6UJY - chains A and B of the 4 polymer chains in the assembly; structure by X-ray diffraction, 2.59 A resolution.

Chain A:
Protein: p66 Reverse transcriptase/RNaseH
From: Human immunodeficiency virus type 1 group M subtype B (isolate HXB2)
Notes: EC 2.7.7.49, 2.7.7.7, 3.1.26.13
UniProt: P04585 (POL_HV1H2); residues 1-560 here correspond to UniProt positions 588-1147 (UniProt number = residue number + 587)
Sequence (572 residues; each row starts with the number of its first residue; numbers below 1 keep their minus sign (Met-11 is residue -11)):
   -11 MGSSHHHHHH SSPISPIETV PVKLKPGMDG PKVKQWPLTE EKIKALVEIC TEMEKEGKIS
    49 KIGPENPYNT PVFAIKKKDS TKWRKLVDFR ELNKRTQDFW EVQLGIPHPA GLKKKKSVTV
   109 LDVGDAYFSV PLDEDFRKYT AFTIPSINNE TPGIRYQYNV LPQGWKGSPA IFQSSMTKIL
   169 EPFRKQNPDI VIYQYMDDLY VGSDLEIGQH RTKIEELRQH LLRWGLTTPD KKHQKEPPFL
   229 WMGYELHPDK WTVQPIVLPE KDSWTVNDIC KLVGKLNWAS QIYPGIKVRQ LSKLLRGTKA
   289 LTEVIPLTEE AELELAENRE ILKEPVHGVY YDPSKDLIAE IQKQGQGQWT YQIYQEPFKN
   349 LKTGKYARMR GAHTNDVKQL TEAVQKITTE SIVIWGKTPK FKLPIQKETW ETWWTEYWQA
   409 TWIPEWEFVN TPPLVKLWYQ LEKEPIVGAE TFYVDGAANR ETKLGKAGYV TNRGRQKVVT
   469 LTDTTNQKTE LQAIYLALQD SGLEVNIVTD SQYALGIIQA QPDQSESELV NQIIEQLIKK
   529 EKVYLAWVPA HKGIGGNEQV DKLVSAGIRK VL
Not modelled in the structure: -11 to 0, 135-141, 557-560
Construct notes: initiating methionine (-11); expression tag (-10 to 0); engineered mutation Cys258 (Gln845 in P04585), Ser280 (Cys867 in P04585)
Bound ions: Mg2+: Asp110, Val111, Asp185 (together with Lamivudine Triphosphate)
Ligand contacts: Lamivudine Triphosphate (1RZ): Lys65, Arg72, Asp110, Val111, Gly112, Asp113, Ala114, Tyr115, Gln151, Met184, Asp185, Lys220
What the authors report for this chain:
  - binding site for Lamivudine Triphosphate: Arg72
  - mutagenesis - M184V (212-fold): decreased binding to Lamivudine Triphosphate

Chain B:
Protein: p51 Reverse transcriptase/RNaseH
From: Human immunodeficiency virus type 1 group M subtype B (isolate HXB2)
Notes: EC 2.7.7.49, 2.7.7.7, 3.1.26.13
UniProt: P04585 (POL_HV1H2); residues 1-440 here correspond to UniProt positions 588-1027 (UniProt number = residue number + 587)
Sequence (440 residues; row label = number of the first residue in the row):
     1 PISPIETVPV KLKPGMDGPK VKQWPLTEEK IKALVEICTE MEKEGKISKI GPENPYNTPV
    61 FAIKKKDSTK WRKLVDFREL NKRTQDFWEV QLGIPHPAGL KKKKSVTVLD VGDAYFSVPL
   121 DEDFRKYTAF TIPSINNETP GIRYQYNVLP QGWKGSPAIF QSSMTKILEP FRKQNPDIVI
   181 YQYMDDLYVG SDLEIGQHRT KIEELRQHLL RWGLTTPDKK HQKEPPFLWM GYELHPDKWT
   241 VQPIVLPEKD SWTVNDIQKL VGKLNWASQI YPGIKVRQLS KLLRGTKALT EVIPLTEEAE
   301 LELAENREIL KEPVHGVYYD PSKDLIAEIQ KQGQGQWTYQ IYQEPFKNLK TGKYARMRGA
   361 HTNDVKQLTE AVQKITTESI VIWGKTPKFK LPIQKETWET WWTEYWQATW IPEWEFVNTP
   421 PLVKLWYQLE KEPIVGAETF
Not modelled in the structure: 1-5, 87-95, 213-232, 358-361, 430-440
Construct notes: engineered mutation Ser280 (Cys867 in P04585)

How chain A and chain B interact:
Residue-residue contacts - 128 pairs, chain A then chain B:
  Val8(A) - Glu53(B)
  Pro9(A) - Glu53(B)
  Gln85(A) - Glu53(B)  hydrogen bond (side chain-backbone)
  Asp86(A) - Lys20(B)  salt bridge
  Asp86(A) - Glu53(B)
  Asp86(A) - Pro55(B)
  Phe87(A) - Pro52(B)
  Phe87(A) - Glu53(B)
  Trp88(A) - Lys20(B)
  Trp88(A) - Val21(B)
  Trp88(A) - Lys22(B)
  Trp88(A) - Pro52(B)  hydrogen bond (backbone-backbone)
  Trp88(A) - Asn54(B)
  Trp88(A) - Pro55(B)
  Trp88(A) - Asn57(B)
  Trp88(A) - Thr131(B)
  Trp88(A) - Arg143(B)
  Val90(A) - Pro140(B)
  Val90(A) - Gly141(B)  hydrogen bond (backbone-backbone)
  Val90(A) - Arg143(B)
  Leu92(A) - Pro133(B)  hydrophobic
  Leu92(A) - Asn137(B)
  Gly93(A) - Asn137(B)  hydrogen bond (backbone-side chain)
  Ile94(A) - Asn137(B)
  Pro95(A) - Asn136(B)
  Pro95(A) - Asn137(B)
  His96(A) - Asn136(B)  hydrogen bond (backbone-side chain)
  Gly99(A) - Asn136(B)
  Ala158(A) - Pro52(B)  hydrophobic
  Gln161(A) - Pro140(B)
  Ser162(A) - Pro52(B)
  Thr165(A) - Pro140(B)
  Thr165(A) - Ile142(B)
  Glu169(A) - Lys49(B)  salt bridge
  Arg172(A) - Thr139(B)
  Lys173(A) - Thr39(B)
  Val179(A) - Glu138(B)
  Ile180(A) - Glu138(B)
  Tyr181(A) - Asn136(B)  hydrogen bond
  Tyr181(A) - Glu138(B)
  Gln182(A) - Glu138(B)  hydrogen bond (backbone-backbone)
  Gln182(A) - Pro140(B)
  Arg358(A) - Gln394(B)
  Arg358(A) - Glu396(B)  salt bridge
  Glu370(A) - Gln394(B)
  Gln373(A) - Gln394(B)
  Gln373(A) - Glu396(B)
  Gln373(A) - Thr397(B)  hydrogen bond
  Gln373(A) - Thr400(B)
  Gln373(A) - Trp401(B)
  Thr376(A) - Thr400(B)
  Thr376(A) - Trp401(B)
  Thr377(A) - Pro25(B)
  Thr377(A) - Thr400(B)
  Ile380(A) - Leu26(B)
  Val381(A) - Pro25(B)  hydrophobic
  Val381(A) - Ile135(B)
  Val381(A) - Asn136(B)  hydrogen bond (backbone-backbone)
  Val381(A) - Asn137(B)
  Ile382(A) - Ile135(B)
  Ile382(A) - Asn136(B)
  Gly384(A) - Thr27(B)
  Gly384(A) - Glu28(B)  hydrogen bond (backbone-backbone)
  Trp402(A) - Lys331(B)  hydrogen bond (backbone-side chain)
  Trp402(A) - Thr362(B)
  Trp402(A) - Asp364(B)  hydrogen bond
  Tyr405(A) - Lys331(B)  hydrogen bond (backbone-side chain)
  Trp406(A) - Lys331(B)
  Trp406(A) - Thr419(B)  hydrogen bond (side chain-backbone)
  Trp406(A) - Pro421(B)  hydrophobic
  Trp406(A) - Lys424(B)
  Gln407(A) - Lys331(B)  hydrogen bond (backbone-side chain)
  Gln407(A) - Asp364(B)
  Gln407(A) - Pro392(B)
  Gln407(A) - Ile393(B)
  Gln407(A) - Val417(B)
  Gln407(A) - Asn418(B)
  Gln407(A) - Thr419(B)  hydrogen bond (side chain-backbone)
  Ala408(A) - Trp337(B)  hydrophobic
  Ala408(A) - Asp364(B)
  Ala408(A) - Leu368(B)  hydrophobic
  Ala408(A) - Pro392(B)  hydrogen bond (backbone-backbone)
  Ala408(A) - Ile393(B)
  Thr409(A) - Asp364(B)
  Trp410(A) - Thr362(B)
  Trp410(A) - Asn363(B)
  Trp410(A) - Val365(B)  hydrophobic
  Trp410(A) - Trp401(B)
  Trp410(A) - Tyr405(B)
  Pro412(A) - Trp401(B)
  Pro433(A) - Asn255(B)
  Pro433(A) - Leu289(B)  hydrophobic
  Val435(A) - Thr290(B)
  Thr439(A) - Lys287(B)
  Thr439(A) - Ala288(B)
  Thr439(A) - Leu289(B)  hydrogen bond (side chain-backbone)
  Tyr441(A) - Gln258(B)  hydrogen bond
  Tyr441(A) - Thr286(B)
  Tyr441(A) - Lys287(B)  hydrogen bond (side chain-backbone)
  Val458(A) - Thr286(B)
  Thr459(A) - Thr286(B)
  Asn460(A) - Thr286(B)
  Asn460(A) - Lys287(B)
  Asn460(A) - Ala288(B)
  Asn494(A) - Leu289(B)
  Val496(A) - Gln258(B)
  Val496(A) - Leu289(B)  hydrophobic
  Gln507(A) - Pro421(B)
  Tyr532(A) - Asn255(B)  hydrogen bond
  Tyr532(A) - Lys259(B)
  Tyr532(A) - Leu289(B)  hydrophobic
  Trp535(A) - Leu422(B)  hydrophobic
  Trp535(A) - Trp426(B)  hydrophobic
  Val536(A) - Gln258(B)
  Pro537(A) - Gly262(B)
  Pro537(A) - Asn265(B)
  Lys540(A) - Asn265(B)
  Lys540(A) - Ser280(B)
  Ile542(A) - Val261(B)  hydrophobic
  Ile542(A) - Ser280(B)
  Ile542(A) - Leu283(B)  hydrophobic
  Gly543(A) - Gln258(B)
  Gly543(A) - Leu283(B)  hydrogen bond (backbone-backbone)
  Gly543(A) - Gly285(B)
  Gly544(A) - Gly285(B)  hydrogen bond (backbone-backbone)
  Gly544(A) - Thr286(B)
  Gln547(A) - Gly285(B)
  Gln547(A) - Thr286(B)
Interface residues without a listed pair, chain A (76 interface residues in all): Gln91, Leu100, Ile159, Lys166, Arg356, Thr369, Val372, Trp383, Glu404, Lys431, Glu432, Ile434, Gln500, Leu503, Ala534, Gly541
Interface residues without a listed pair, chain B (65 interface residues in all): Ile50, Gly51, Tyr56, Val254

In short:
The interface between chain A and chain B involves 76 residues on one side and 65 on the other, with 23
hydrogen bonds and 3 salt bridges. Polar contacts include Asp86(A)-Lys20(B), Glu169(A)-Lys49(B) and
Arg358(A)-Glu396(B). The paper reports a binding site for Lamivudine Triphosphate at Arg72(A); M184V of chain
A reduces binding to Lamivudine Triphosphate.
Here chain A is p66 Reverse transcriptase/RNaseH and chain B is p51 Reverse transcriptase/RNaseH, both from
Human immunodeficiency virus type 1 group M subtype B (isolate HXB2). Entry 6UJY (HIV-1 wild-type reverse
transcriptase-DNA complex with (-)-3TC-TP) was determined by X-ray diffraction (same publication as 6UIR,
6UIS, 6UIT, 6UJX, 6UJZ and 6UK0).
